PDB entry 8UHK | X-ray diffraction, 3.08 A resolution | chains B and F of the 3 polymer chains in the assembly

# Chain B
Molecule: 16-nt DNA strand
Sequence (16 nucleotides; numbered 17 to 32; the number before each row is that of its first residue):
    17 TCACTTCCTTTTATTT

# Chain F
Protein: Transcription factor PU.1
From: Homo sapiens
Notes: fragment: ETS-Domain
Reference sequence: P17947 (SPI1_HUMAN); residue numbers follow UniProt; this construct covers 165-270
Sequence (106 residues; row label = number of the first residue in the row):
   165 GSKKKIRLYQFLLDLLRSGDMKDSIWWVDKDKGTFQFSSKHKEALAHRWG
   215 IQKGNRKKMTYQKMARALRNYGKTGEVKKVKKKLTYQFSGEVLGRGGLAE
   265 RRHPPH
Not modelled in the structure: 165-168, 260-270
Swiss-Prot annotation at these positions:
  - DNA-binding region: Ile170 to Ser253 (ETS)
  - binding site (DNA): Lys217, Arg230, Arg233, Lys243
  - natural variant: His211 (H211P: In AGM10), Val241 (V241G: In AGM10)

# How chain B and chain F interact
Pairs across the interface - 20 pairs, chain B then chain F:
  DA19(B) with Arg171(F), salt bridge to the phosphate
  DC20(B) with Arg171(F), salt bridge to the phosphate; Leu172(F), hydrogen bond to the phosphate; Trp213(F), phosphate contact; Lys217(F), hydrogen bond to the phosphate; Ala231(F), sugar contact; Tyr235(F), hydrogen bond to the phosphate
  DT21(B) with Trp213(F), hydrogen bond to the phosphate; Lys217(F), salt bridge to the phosphate; Asn219(F), hydrogen bond to the phosphate; Met223(F), phosphate contact; Ala231(F), base contact; Asn234(F), base contact
  DT22(B) with Asn219(F), phosphate contact; Arg220(F), hydrogen bond to the phosphate; Lys221(F), hydrogen bond to the phosphate; Lys227(F), salt bridge to the phosphate; Arg230(F), base contact
  DC23(B) with Lys221(F), salt bridge to the phosphate
  DT25(B) with Gln226(F), base contact
Other interface residues (no listed pair), chain B (9 interface residues in all): DC24, DT30, DT31
Other interface residues (no listed pair), chain F (16 interface residues in all): Ile170, Lys247

# Overview
9 residues of chain B face 16 of chain F across their interface; the contacts include 7 hydrogen bonds and 5
salt bridges. Polar pairs include DC20(B)-Leu172(F), DC20(B)-Lys217(F) and DC20(B)-Tyr235(F). From UniProt: a
DNA-binding region and 4 DNA-binding residues on chain F.
Chain B is a 16-nt DNA strand and chain F is Transcription factor PU.1 (Homo sapiens); the structure, Human
PU.1 ETS-Domain (165-270) Bound to d(AAAATAAAAGGAAGTG), was determined by X-ray diffraction.
